8PT2 - chains C and D of the 5 polymer chains in the assembly; structure by electron microscopy, 2.59 A resolution.

== Chain C ==
Name: RNA-dependent RNA polymerase
Source organism: Tilapia lake virus
UniProtKB: A0A7G3S745 (A0A7G3S745_9VIRU); residues 1-457 here = UniProt positions 1-457
Amino-acid sequence (478 residues; row label = number of the first residue in the row):
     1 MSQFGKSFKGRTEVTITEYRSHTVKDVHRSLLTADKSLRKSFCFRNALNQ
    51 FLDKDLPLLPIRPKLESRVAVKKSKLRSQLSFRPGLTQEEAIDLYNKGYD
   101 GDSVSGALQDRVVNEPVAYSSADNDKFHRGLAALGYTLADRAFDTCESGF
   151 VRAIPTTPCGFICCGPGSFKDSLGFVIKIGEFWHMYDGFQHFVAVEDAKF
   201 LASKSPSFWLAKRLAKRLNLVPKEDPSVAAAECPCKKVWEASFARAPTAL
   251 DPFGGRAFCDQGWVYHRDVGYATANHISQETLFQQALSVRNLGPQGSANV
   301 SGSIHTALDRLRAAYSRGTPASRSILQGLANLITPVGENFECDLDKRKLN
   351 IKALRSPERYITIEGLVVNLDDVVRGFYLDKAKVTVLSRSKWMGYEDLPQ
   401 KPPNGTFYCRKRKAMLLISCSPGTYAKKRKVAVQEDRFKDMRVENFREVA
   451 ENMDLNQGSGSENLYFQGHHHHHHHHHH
Not modelled in the structure: 1, 142-143, 430-478
Sequence notes: conflict Lys391 (Arg in A0A7G3S745); expression tag (458-478)
Metal / ion sites: Zn2+ site 1: Cys146, Cys159, Cys163, Cys164; Zn2+ site 2: His184, His191, Cys233, Cys235
Reported in the primary citation:
  - binding site for 5' vRNA end - vRNA loop (chain D): Asp35, Lys36, Arg39, Phe42

== Chain D ==
Molecule: 5' vRNA end - vRNA loop
Sequence (40 nucleotides; numbered -22 to 17; the number before each row is that of its first residue; numbers below 1 keep their minus sign (G-22 is residue -22)):
   -22 GCAAAUCUUUCUCACGUCCUGACUUGUGAGUAAAAUUUGG
Not modelled in the structure: -22 to 2, 9

== Chain C / chain D interface ==
Pairs across the interface (10; chain C residue first):
  Leu32(C) - A12(D)  sugar contact
  Asp35(C) - G16(D)  hydrogen bond to the base
  Lys36(C) - G16(D)  hydrogen bond to the base
  Arg39(C) - U15(D)  hydrogen bond to the sugar
  Arg39(C) - G16(D)  hydrogen bond to the base
  Lys40(C) - A12(D)  phosphate contact
  Lys40(C) - U13(D)  salt bridge to the phosphate
  Lys40(C) - U14(D)  hydrogen bond to the base
  Ser41(C) - U15(D)  hydrogen bond to the base
  Phe42(C) - U15(D)  stacking on the base

== Summary ==
Chain C and chain D form an interface of 7 and 5 residues respectively; the contacts include 6 hydrogen bonds,
1 salt bridge and 1 aromatic stacking contact. Polar contacts include Asp35(C)-G16(D), Lys36(C)-G16(D) and
Arg39(C)-G16(D). The paper reports a binding site for 5' vRNA end - vRNA loop (chain D) at Asp35(C), Lys36(C)
and Arg39(C) among others.
Chain C is RNA-dependent RNA polymerase (Tilapia lake virus) and chain D is 5' vRNA end - vRNA loop; the
structure, Tilapia Lake Virus polymerase in vRNA pre-initiation state mode B (transcriptase conformation), was
determined by electron microscopy together with 8PSN, 8PSO, 8PSQ, 8PSS, 8PSU, 8PSX and 6 further entries from
the same study.
